3VFN - chains A and C of the 3 polymer chains in the assembly; structure by X-ray diffraction, 1.50 A resolution.

[Chain A]
Name: MHC class I antigen
Source organism: Homo sapiens
UniProtKB: C5MK56 (C5MK56_HUMAN); residues 1-276 here correspond to UniProt positions 25-300 (UniProt number = residue number + 24)
Amino-acid sequence (276 residues; each row starts with the number of its first residue):
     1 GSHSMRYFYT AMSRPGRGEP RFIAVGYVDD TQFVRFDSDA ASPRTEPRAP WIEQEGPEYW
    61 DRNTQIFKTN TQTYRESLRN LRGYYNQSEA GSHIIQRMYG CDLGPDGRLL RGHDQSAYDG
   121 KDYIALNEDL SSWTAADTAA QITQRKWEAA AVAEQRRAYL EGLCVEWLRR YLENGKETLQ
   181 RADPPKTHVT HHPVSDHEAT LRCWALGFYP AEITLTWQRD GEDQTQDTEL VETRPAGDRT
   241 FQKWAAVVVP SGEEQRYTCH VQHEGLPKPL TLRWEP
Disulfides: Cys101-Cys164, Cys203-Cys259
Construct notes: engineered mutation Ala151 (Arg175 in C5MK56)
What the authors report for this chain:
  - mutagenesis - L163A: unchanged binding to SB27 TCR

[Chain C]
Name: LPEP peptide from EBV, LPEPLPQGQLTAY
Amino-acid sequence (13 residues; numbered 1 to 13; the number before each row is that of its first residue):
     1 LPEPLPQGQL TAY
What the authors report for this chain:
  - mutagenesis - P4A (Tm change 9 degC): decreased stability

[Interface between chain A and chain C]
Residue-residue contacts (51):
  Met5(A) with Leu1(C)
  Tyr7(A) with Leu1(C), hydrogen bond (side chain-backbone); Pro2(C)
  Tyr9(A) with Pro2(C)
  Tyr59(A) with Leu1(C), hydrophobic
  Arg62(A) with Leu1(C)
  Asn63(A) with Leu1(C); Pro2(C)
  Gln65(A) with Leu5(C)
  Ile66(A) with Pro2(C), hydrophobic; Glu3(C); Pro4(C), hydrophobic
  Phe67(A) with Pro2(C), hydrophobic
  Thr69(A) with Leu5(C)
  Asn70(A) with Leu5(C); Leu10(C)
  Thr73(A) with Leu10(C); Ala12(C)
  Tyr74(A) with Tyr13(C), hydrogen bond
  Glu76(A) with Ala12(C)
  Ser77(A) with Ala12(C); Tyr13(C), hydrogen bond (side chain-backbone)
  Asn80(A) with Tyr13(C), hydrogen bond (side chain-backbone)
  Leu81(A) with Tyr13(C), hydrophobic
  Tyr84(A) with Tyr13(C), hydrogen bond (side chain-backbone)
  Ile95(A) with Tyr13(C)
  Arg97(A) with Glu3(C), salt bridge; Tyr13(C)
  Tyr99(A) with Pro2(C); Glu3(C), hydrogen bond (side chain-backbone)
  Ser116(A) with Tyr13(C), hydrogen bond
  Tyr123(A) with Tyr13(C), hydrophobic
  Thr143(A) with Tyr13(C), hydrogen bond (side chain-backbone)
  Lys146(A) with Thr11(C); Ala12(C); Tyr13(C), hydrogen bond (side chain-backbone)
  Trp147(A) with Thr11(C); Ala12(C), hydrogen bond (side chain-backbone); Tyr13(C), hydrophobic
  Ala150(A) with Thr11(C)
  Val152(A) with Thr11(C)
  Gln155(A) with Pro6(C)
  Arg156(A) with Glu3(C), salt bridge
  Tyr159(A) with Leu1(C), hydrogen bond (side chain-backbone); Pro2(C); Glu3(C); Pro4(C)
  Leu163(A) with Leu1(C), hydrophobic; Pro4(C), hydrophobic
  Trp167(A) with Leu1(C), hydrophobic
  Tyr171(A) with Leu1(C), hydrogen bond (side chain-backbone)
Also at the interface, not in a pair above, chain A (35 interface residues in all): Gln96

[Summary]
35 residues of chain A face 10 of chain C across their interface, with 12 hydrogen bonds and 2 salt bridges.
Polar pairs include Arg97(A)-Glu3(C), Arg156(A)-Glu3(C) and Tyr7(A)-Leu1(C). The paper reports that P4A of
chain C reduces stability; L163A of chain A leaves binding to SB27 TCR unchanged.
Here chain A is MHC class I antigen (Homo sapiens) and chain C is LPEP peptide from EBV, LPEPLPQGQLTAY. Entry
3VFN (crystal structure of HLA B*3508LPEP151A, HLA mutant Ala151) was determined by X-ray diffraction together
with 3VFM, 3VFO, 3VFP, 3VFR, 3VFS, 3VFT and 3 further entries from the same study.
